PDB entry 9H4P | electron microscopy, 2.44 A resolution | chains BA and BC of the 108 polymer chains in the assembly

Chain BA (and BC):
Name: Baseplate to tube adapter protein gp41
Organism: Haloferax tailed virus 1
Notes: chain BC of this document is another copy of the same molecule, construct and numbering; everything in this record applies to it too
UniProtKB: A0A410N6X8 (A0A410N6X8_HFTV1); residues 1-285 here = UniProt positions 1-285
Chain sequence (285 residues; each row starts with the number of its first residue):
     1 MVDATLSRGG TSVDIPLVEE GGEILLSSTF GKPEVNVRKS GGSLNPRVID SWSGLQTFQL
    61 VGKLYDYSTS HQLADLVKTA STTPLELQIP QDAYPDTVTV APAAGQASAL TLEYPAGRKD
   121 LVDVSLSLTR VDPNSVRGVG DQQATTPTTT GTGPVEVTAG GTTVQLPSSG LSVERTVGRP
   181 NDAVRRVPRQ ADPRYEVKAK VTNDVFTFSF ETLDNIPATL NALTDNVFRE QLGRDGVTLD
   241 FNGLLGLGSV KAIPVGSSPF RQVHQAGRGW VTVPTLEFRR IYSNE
Not modelled in the structure: 1

How chain BA and chain BC interact:
Contacting residue pairs (89; chain BA residue first):
  Glu19(BA) - Ala266(BC)
  Gly21(BA) - Ala266(BC)
  Gly22(BA) - Gln265(BC)  hydrogen bond (backbone-side chain)
  Gly22(BA) - Ala266(BC)
  Glu23(BA) - Gln265(BC)
  Glu23(BA) - Ala266(BC)  hydrogen bond (backbone-backbone)
  Ile24(BA) - Val263(BC)  hydrophobic
  Ile24(BA) - His264(BC)
  Ile24(BA) - Gln265(BC)
  Leu25(BA) - His264(BC)  hydrogen bond (backbone-backbone)
  Leu25(BA) - Ala266(BC)  hydrophobic
  Leu26(BA) - Gln262(BC)
  Leu26(BA) - Val263(BC)
  Leu26(BA) - His264(BC)  hydrogen bond (backbone-backbone)
  Ser27(BA) - Arg261(BC)  hydrogen bond
  Ser27(BA) - Gln262(BC)
  Ser28(BA) - Arg261(BC)
  Ser28(BA) - Gln262(BC)  hydrogen bond (backbone-backbone)
  Thr29(BA) - Ser257(BC)
  Thr29(BA) - Ser258(BC)
  Thr29(BA) - Phe260(BC)
  Thr29(BA) - Arg261(BC)
  Phe30(BA) - Thr224(BC)
  Phe30(BA) - Phe228(BC)  hydrophobic
  Phe30(BA) - Ser257(BC)
  Phe30(BA) - Pro259(BC)
  Phe30(BA) - Phe260(BC)  hydrogen bond (backbone-backbone)
  Phe30(BA) - Gln262(BC)
  Gly31(BA) - Gly256(BC)
  Gly31(BA) - Ser257(BC)
  Gly31(BA) - Pro259(BC)
  Lys32(BA) - Val227(BC)  hydrogen bond (side chain-backbone)
  Lys32(BA) - Phe228(BC)  hydrogen bond (side chain-backbone)
  Lys32(BA) - Glu230(BC)  hydrogen bond (side chain-backbone)
  Lys32(BA) - Leu232(BC)
  Lys32(BA) - Pro254(BC)
  Lys32(BA) - Gly256(BC)  hydrogen bond (backbone-backbone)
  Pro33(BA) - Gly256(BC)
  Val37(BA) - Val255(BC)  hydrophobic
  Val37(BA) - Arg279(BC)
  Lys39(BA) - Asn181(BC)  hydrogen bond (backbone-side chain)
  Ser40(BA) - Lys200(BC)
  Ser40(BA) - Val201(BC)
  Gly41(BA) - Lys200(BC)
  Gly41(BA) - Val201(BC)  hydrogen bond (backbone-backbone)
  Gly42(BA) - Gln142(BC)  hydrogen bond (backbone-side chain)
  Gly42(BA) - Ala199(BC)
  Ser43(BA) - Lys200(BC)
  Ser43(BA) - Val201(BC)  hydrogen bond (backbone-backbone)
  Ser43(BA) - Tyr282(BC)
  Leu44(BA) - Gln142(BC)
  Leu44(BA) - Gln143(BC)
  Leu44(BA) - Ala144(BC)  hydrophobic
  Leu44(BA) - Val201(BC)
  Leu44(BA) - Thr202(BC)  hydrogen bond (backbone-side chain)
  Asn45(BA) - Lys78(BC)  hydrogen bond
  Asn45(BA) - Arg280(BC)
  Asn45(BA) - Ile281(BC)
  Asn45(BA) - Tyr282(BC)
  Asn45(BA) - Asn284(BC)  hydrogen bond
  Pro46(BA) - Val201(BC)  hydrophobic
  Pro46(BA) - Arg279(BC)
  Pro46(BA) - Arg280(BC)
  Pro46(BA) - Ile281(BC)
  Pro46(BA) - Tyr282(BC)  hydrogen bond (backbone-backbone)
  Arg47(BA) - Tyr282(BC)
  Val48(BA) - Arg234(BC)
  Val48(BA) - Ile253(BC)  hydrophobic
  Val48(BA) - Ile281(BC)  hydrophobic
  Ile49(BA) - Gly233(BC)
  Ile49(BA) - Arg234(BC)
  Asp50(BA) - Glu230(BC)
  Asp50(BA) - Gln231(BC)
  Asp50(BA) - Leu232(BC)  hydrogen bond (side chain-backbone)
  Asp50(BA) - Gly233(BC)  hydrogen bond (backbone-backbone)
  Trp52(BA) - Gln231(BC)
  Leu55(BA) - Ser257(BC)
  Gln91(BA) - His264(BC)  hydrogen bond
  Asp92(BA) - Pro217(BC)
  Ala93(BA) - Asn221(BC)
  Tyr94(BA) - Gln262(BC)  hydrogen bond
  Tyr94(BA) - His264(BC)
  Arg130(BA) - Arg229(BC)
  Pro188(BA) - Gln231(BC)
  Arg189(BA) - Gln231(BC)  hydrogen bond (backbone-side chain)
  Gln190(BA) - Gln231(BC)
  Ala191(BA) - Arg229(BC)
  Ala191(BA) - Gln231(BC)
  Asp192(BA) - Arg229(BC)  salt bridge
Other interface residues (no listed pair), chain BA (43 interface residues in all): Val35, Arg38, Ser51, Gly54
Other interface residues (no listed pair), chain BC (43 interface residues in all): Arg179, Asp204, Leu220, Gly267

Overview:
Chain BA and chain BC each contribute 43 residues to their interface, with 24 hydrogen bonds and 1 salt
bridge. Polar pairs include Asp192(BA)-Arg229(BC), Gly22(BA)-Gln265(BC) and Ser27(BA)-Arg261(BC).
Chain BA and chain BC are both Baseplate to tube adapter protein gp41 (Haloferax tailed virus 1); the
structure, Tail of full Haloferax tailed virus 1, was determined by electron microscopy together with 8QPG,
8QPQ, 8QQN, 8QSI, 8QSY, 9FKB, 9H5B and 9H7V from the same study.
